PDB entry 2Y3U | X-ray diffraction, 2.55 A resolution | chain A

Chain A:
Molecule: Collagenase
Source organism: Clostridium histolyticum
Notes: EC 3.4.24.3
UniProtKB: Q9X721 (Q9X721_CLOHI); numbering as in UniProt (aligned over 119-880)
Sequence (785 residues; row label = number of the first residue in the row):
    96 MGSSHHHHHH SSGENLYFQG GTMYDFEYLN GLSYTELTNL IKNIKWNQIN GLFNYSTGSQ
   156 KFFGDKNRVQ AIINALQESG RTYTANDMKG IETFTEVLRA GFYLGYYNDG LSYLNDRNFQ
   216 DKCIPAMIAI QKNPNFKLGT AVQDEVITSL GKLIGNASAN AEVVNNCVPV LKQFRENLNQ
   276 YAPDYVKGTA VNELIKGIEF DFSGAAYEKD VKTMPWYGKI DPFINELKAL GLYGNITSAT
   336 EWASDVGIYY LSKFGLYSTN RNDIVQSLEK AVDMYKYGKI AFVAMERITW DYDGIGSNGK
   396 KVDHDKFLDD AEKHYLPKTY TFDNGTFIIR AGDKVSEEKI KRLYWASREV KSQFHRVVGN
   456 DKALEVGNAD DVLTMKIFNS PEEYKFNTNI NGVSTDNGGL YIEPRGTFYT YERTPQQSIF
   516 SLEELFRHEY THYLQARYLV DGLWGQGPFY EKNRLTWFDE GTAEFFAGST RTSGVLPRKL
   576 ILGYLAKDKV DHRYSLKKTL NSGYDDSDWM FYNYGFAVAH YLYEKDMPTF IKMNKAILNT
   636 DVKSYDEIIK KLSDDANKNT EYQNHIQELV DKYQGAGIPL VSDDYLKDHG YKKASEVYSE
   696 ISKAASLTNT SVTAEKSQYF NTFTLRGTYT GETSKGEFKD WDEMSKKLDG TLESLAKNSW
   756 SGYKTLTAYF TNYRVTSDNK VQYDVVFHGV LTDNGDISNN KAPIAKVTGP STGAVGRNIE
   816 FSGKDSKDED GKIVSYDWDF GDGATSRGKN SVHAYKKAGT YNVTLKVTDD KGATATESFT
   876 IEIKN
Not modelled in the structure: 96-109, 598-599, 791-880
Construct notes: expression tag (96-118)
Modified / non-standard residues: Mse96 (selenomethionine); Mse118, Mse183, Mse222, Mse309, Mse369, Mse380, Mse470, Mse605, Mse622, Mse628, Mse739 (selenomethionine; parent Met)
Small-molecule neighbours: citrate anion (FLC): Ser568, Gly569, Val570, Tyr618, Glu619, Mse622, Trp736, Asp737, Ser740, Lys741, Asp744
UniProt features mapped onto this chain:
  - active site: Glu524
  - binding site (Ca(2+)): Glu498, Ala531, Val535, Gly537, Asn795, Lys796, Asp823, Asp825, Asp864
  - binding site (Zn(2+)): His523, His527, Glu555
  - mutagenesis: Gly389 to Val397 (Degrades soluble FALGPA peptide (furylacryloyl-Leu-Gly-Pro-Ala) but only 40% active on type I collagen), Glu524 (E524D: Retains 4% digestion of collagen, still bind collagen)

In short:
Ligands of chain A: citrate anion. Curated annotation (UniProt) lists active-site residue Glu524, 9
Ca2+-binding residues, 3 Zn2+-binding residues and 10 mutagenesis sites.
Chain A is Collagenase (Clostridium histolyticum); the structure, Crystal structure of apo collagenase G from
Clostridium histolyticum at 2.55 Angstrom resolution, was determined by X-ray diffraction together with 2Y50,
2Y6I and 2Y72 from the same study.
